8JAK - chains C and G of the 12 polymer chains in the assembly; structure by electron microscopy, 2.52 A resolution.

# Chain C (and G)
Protein: Methylcrotonoyl-CoA carboxylase subunit alpha, mitochondrial
From: Homo sapiens
Notes: EC 6.4.1.4; chain G of this document is another copy of the same molecule, construct and numbering; everything in this record applies to it too
Reference sequence: Q96RQ3 (MCCA_HUMAN); numbering as in UniProt (aligned over 1-725)
Amino-acid sequence (725 residues; numbered 1 to 725; the number before each row is that of its first residue):
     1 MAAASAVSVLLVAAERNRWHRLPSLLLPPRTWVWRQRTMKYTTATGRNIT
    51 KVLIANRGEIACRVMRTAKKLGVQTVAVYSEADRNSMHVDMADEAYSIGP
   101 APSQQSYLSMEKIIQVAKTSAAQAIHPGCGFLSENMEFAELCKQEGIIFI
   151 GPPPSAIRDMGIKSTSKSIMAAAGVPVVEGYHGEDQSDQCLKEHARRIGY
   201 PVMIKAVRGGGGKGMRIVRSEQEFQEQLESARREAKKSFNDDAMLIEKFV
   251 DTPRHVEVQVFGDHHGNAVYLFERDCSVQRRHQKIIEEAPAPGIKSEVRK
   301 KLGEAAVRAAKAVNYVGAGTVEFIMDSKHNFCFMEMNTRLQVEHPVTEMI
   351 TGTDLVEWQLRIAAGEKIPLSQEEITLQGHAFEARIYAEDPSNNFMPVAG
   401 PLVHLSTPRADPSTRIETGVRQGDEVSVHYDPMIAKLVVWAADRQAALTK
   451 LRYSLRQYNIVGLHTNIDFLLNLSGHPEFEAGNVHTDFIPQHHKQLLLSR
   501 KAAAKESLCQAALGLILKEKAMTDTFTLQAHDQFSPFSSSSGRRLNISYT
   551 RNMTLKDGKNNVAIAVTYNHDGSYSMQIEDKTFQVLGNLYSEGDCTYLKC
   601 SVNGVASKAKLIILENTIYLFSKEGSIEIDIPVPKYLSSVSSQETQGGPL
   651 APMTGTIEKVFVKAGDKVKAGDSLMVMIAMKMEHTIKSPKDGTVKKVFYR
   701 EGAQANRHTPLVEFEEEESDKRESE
Not modelled in the structure: 1-46, 718-725

# How chain C and chain G interact
Contacting residue pairs - 13 pairs, chain C then chain G:
  N48(C) - Q445(G)
  K69(C) - K623(G)
  G72(C) - T449(G)
  Q74(C) - R456(G)
  Y79(C) - G604(G)  hydrogen bond (side chain-backbone)
  D90(C) - K599(G)  salt bridge
  D90(C) - K608(G)  hydrogen bond (backbone-side chain)
  D93(C) - K623(G)  salt bridge
  E94(C) - E624(G)
  A95(C) - A606(G)  hydrogen bond (backbone-backbone)
  Y96(C) - V605(G)  hydrophobic
  R361(C) - A442(G)
  E366(C) - D443(G)
Interface residues without a listed pair, chain C (15 interface residues in all): T50, K70, S97
Interface residues without a listed pair, chain G (13 interface residues in all): K450

# Overview
15 residues of chain C and 13 residues of chain G are in contact; the contacts include 3 hydrogen bonds and 2
salt bridges. Polar contacts include D90(C)-K599(G), D93(C)-K623(G) and Y79(C)-G604(G).
Chain C and chain G are both Methylcrotonoyl-CoA carboxylase subunit alpha, mitochondrial (Homo sapiens); the
structure, Human MCC in MCCU state, was determined by electron microscopy (same publication as 7YBU, 8J4Z,
8J78, 8J7D, 8JAW, 8JXL and 3 further entries).
